9HAL - chains Q and A of the 9 polymer chains in the assembly; structure by electron microscopy, 4.49 A resolution (low resolution: residue-level contacts below are approximate; hydrogen-bond / salt-bridge calls are withheld).

# Chain Q
Protein: Large ribosomal subunit protein bL20
Organism: Escherichia coli
UniProtKB: P0A7L3 (RL20_ECOLI); residues 1-117 here correspond to UniProt positions 2-118 (UniProt number = residue number + 1)
Chain sequence (117 residues; numbered 1 to 117; the number before each row is that of its first residue):
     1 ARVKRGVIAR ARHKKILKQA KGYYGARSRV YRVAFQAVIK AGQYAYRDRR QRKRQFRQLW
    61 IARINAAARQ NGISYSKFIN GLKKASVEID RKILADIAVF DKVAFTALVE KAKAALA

# Chain A
Molecule: 23S ribosomal RNA
Organism: Escherichia coli
Sequence (2904 nucleotides; row label = number of the first residue in the row):
     1 GGUUAAGCGA CUAAGCGUAC ACGGUGGAUG CCCUGGCAGU CAGAGGCGAU GAAGGACGUG
    61 CUAAUCUGCG AUAAGCGUCG GUAAGGUGAU AUGAACCGUU AUAACCGGCG AUUUCCGAAU
   121 GGGGAAACCC AGUGUGUUUC GACACACUAU CAUUAACUGA AUCCAUAGGU UAAUGAGGCG
   181 AACCGGGGGA ACUGAAACAU CUAAGUACCC CGAGGAAAAG AAAUCAACCG AGAUUCCCCC
   241 AGUAGCGGCG AGCGAACGGG GAGCAGCCCA GAGCCUGAAU CAGUGUGUGU GUUAGUGGAA
   301 GCGUCUGGAA AGGCGCGCGA UACAGGGUGA CAGCCCCGUA CACAAAAAUG CACAUGCUGU
   361 GAGCUCGAUG AGUAGGGCGG GACACGUGGU AUCCUGUCUG AAUAUGGGGG GACCAUCCUC
   421 CAAGGCUAAA UACUCCUGAC UGACCGAUAG UGAACCAGUA CCGUGAGGGA AAGGCGAAAA
   481 GAACCCCGGC GAGGGGAGUG AAAAAGAACC UGAAACCGUG UACGUACAAG CAGUGGGAGC
   541 ACGCUUAGGC GUGUGACUGC GUACCUUUUG UAUAAUGGGU CAGCGACUUA UAUUCUGUAG
   601 CAAGGUUAAC CGAAUAGGGG AGCCGAAGGG AAACCGAGUC UUAACUGGGC GUUAAGUUGC
   661 AGGGUAUAGA CCCGAAACCC GGUGAUCUAG CCAUGGGCAG GUUGAAGGUU GGGUAACACU
   721 AACUGGAGGA CCGAACCGAC UAAUGUUGAA AAAUUAGCGG AUGACUUGUG GCUGGGGGUG
   781 AAAGGCCAAU CAAACCGGGA GAUAGCUGGU UCUCCCCGAA AGCUAUAUAA GUAGCGCCUC
   841 GUGAAUUCAU CUCCGGGGGU AGAGCACUGU UUCGGCAAGG GGGUCAUCCC GACUUACCAA
   901 CCCGAUGCAA ACUGCGAAUA CCGGAGAAUG UUAUCACGGG AGACACACGG CGGGUGCUAA
   961 CGUCCGUCGU GAAGAGGGAA ACAACCCAGA CCGCCAGCUA AGGUCCCAAA GUCAUGGUUA
  1021 AGUGGGAAAC GAUGUGGGAA GGCCCAGACA GCCAGGAUGU UGGCUUAGAA GCAGCCAUCA
  1081 UUUAAAGAAA GCGUAAUAGC UCACUGGUCG AGUCGGCCUG CGCGGAAGAU GUAACGGGGC
  1141 UAAACCAUGC ACCGAAGCUG CGGCAGCGAC GCUUAUGCGU UGUUGGGUAG GGGAGCGUUC
  1201 UGUAAGCCUG CGAAGGUGUG CUGUGAGGCA UGCUGGAGGU AUCAGAAGUG CGAAUGCUGA
  1261 CAUAAGUAAC GAUAAAGCGG GUGAAAAGCC CGCUCGCCGG AAGACCAAGG GUUCCUGUCC
  1321 AACGUUAAUC GGGGCAGGGU GAGUCGACCC CUAAGGCGAG GCCGAAAGGC GUAGUCGAUG
  1381 GGAAACAGGU UAAUAUUCCU GUACUUGGUG UUACUGCGAA GGGGGGACGG AGAAGGCUAU
  1441 GUUGGCCGGG CGACGGUUGU CCCGGUUUAA GCGUGUAGGC UGGUUUUCCA GGCAAAUCCG
  1501 GAAAAUCAAG GCUGAGGCGU GAUGACGAGG CACUACGGUG CUGAAGCAAC AAAUGCCCUG
  1561 CUUCCAGGAA AAGCCUCUAA GCAUCAGGUA ACAUCAAAUC GUACCCCAAA CCGACACAGG
  1621 UGGUCAGGUA GAGAAUACCA AGGCGCUUGA GAGAACUCGG GUGAAGGAAC UAGGCAAAAU
  1681 GGUGCCGUAA CUUCGGGAGA AGGCACGCUG AUAUGUAGGU GAGGUCCCUC GCGGAUGGAG
  1741 CUGAAAUCAG UCGAAGAUAC CAGCUGGCUG CAACUGUUUA UUAAAAACAC AGCACUGUGC
  1801 AAACACGAAA GUGGACGUAU ACGGUGUGAC GCCUGCCCGG UGCCGGAAGG UUAAUUGAUG
  1861 GGGUUAGCGC AAGCGAAGCU CUUGAUCGAA GCCCCGGUAA ACGGCGGCCG UAACUAUAAC
  1921 GGUCCUAAGG UAGCGAAAUU CCUUGUCGGG UAAGUUCCGA CCUGCACGAA UGGCGUAAUG
  1981 AUGGCCAGGC UGUCUCCACC CGAGACUCAG UGAAAUUGAA CUCGCUGUGA AGAUGCAGUG
  2041 UACCCGCGGC AAGACGGAAA GACCCCGUGA ACCUUUACUA UAGCUUGACA CUGAACAUUG
  2101 AGCCUUGAUG UGUAGGAUAG GUGGGAGGCU UUGAAGUGUG GACGCCAGUC UGCAUGGAGC
  2161 CGACCUUGAA AUACCACCCU UUAAUGUUUG AUGUUCUAAC GUUGACCCGU AAUCCGGGUU
  2221 GCGGACAGUG UCUGGUGGGU AGUUUGACUG GGGCGGUCUC CUCCUAAAGA GUAACGGAGG
  2281 AGCACGAAGG UUGGCUAAUC CUGGUCGGAC AUCAGGAGGU UAGUGCAAUG GCAUAAGCCA
  2341 GCUUGACUGC GAGCGUGACG GCGCGAGCAG GUGCGAAAGC AGGUCAUAGU GAUCCGGUGG
  2401 UUCUGAAUGG AAGGGCCAUC GCUCAACGGA UAAAAGGUAC UCCGGGGAUA ACAGGCUGAU
  2461 ACCGCCCAAG AGUUCAUAUC GACGGCGGUG UUUGGCACCU CGAUGUCGGC UCAUCACAUC
  2521 CUGGGGCUGA AGUAGGUCCC AAGGGUAUGG CUGUUCGCCA UUUAAAGUGG UACGCGAGCU
  2581 GGGUUUAGAA CGUCGUGAGA CAGUUCGGUC CCUAUCUGCC GUGGGCGCUG GAGAACUGAG
  2641 GGGGGCUGCU CCUAGUACGA GAGGACCGGA GUGGACGCAU CACUGGUGUU CGGGUUGUCA
  2701 UGCCAAUGGC ACUGCCCGGU AGCUAAAUGC GGAAGAGAUA AGUGCUGAAA GCAUCUAAGC
  2761 ACGAAACUUG CCCCGAGAUG AGUUCUCCCU GACCCUUUAA GGGUCCUGAA GGAACGUUGA
  2821 AGACGACGAC GUUGAUAGGC CGGGUGUGUA AGCGCAGCGA UGCGUUGAGC UAACCGGUAC
  2881 UAAUGAACCG UGAGGCUUAA CCUU
Unresolved in the structure: 685-793, 864-912, 1032-1122, 1267-2012, 2054-2613, 2849-2867, 2904
Sequence notes: conflict A827 (U3587572 in 1897866982), A830 (G3587569 in 1897866982)

# Chain Q / chain A interface
Contacting residue pairs (130):
  Ala1(Q) with C444(A); C445(A); G1248(A)
  Arg2(Q) with C445(A); A449(A); G1248(A)
  Val3(Q) with U1199(A); U1249(A)
  Lys4(Q) with U29(A); G583(A); C584(A)
  Arg5(Q) with C584(A); G585(A); G1250(A); C1251(A)
  Gly6(Q) with G583(A)
  Val7(Q) with U29(A); G30(A)
  Ala9(Q) with C1251(A)
  Arg10(Q) with A28(A); A513(A); A582(A); G583(A)
  Arg12(Q) with C812(A); G1227(A); G1250(A); C1251(A)
  His13(Q) with A582(A); G1252(A)
  Lys14(Q) with G1216(A); U1217(A)
  Lys15(Q) with G1227(A)
  Lys18(Q) with U1219(A)
  Lys21(Q) with A19(A); C20(A)
  Gly22(Q) with U18(A); A19(A); G533(A)
  Tyr23(Q) with G533(A); U534(A)
  Tyr24(Q) with U18(A); A532(A); G533(A); A2020(A); C2021(A)
  Gly25(Q) with U18(A)
  Ala26(Q) with A2019(A)
  Arg27(Q) with A532(A); G533(A)
  Ser28(Q) with A19(A)
  Arg29(Q) with C516(A)
  Val30(Q) with U580(A)
  Tyr31(Q) with C581(A); G1252(A)
  Arg32(Q) with G578(A); U580(A); C581(A); G1252(A); A1253(A)
  Phe35(Q) with G1252(A)
  Gln36(Q) with C564(A); G1252(A); A1253(A)
  Lys40(Q) with C531(A); A532(A); A563(A)
  Ala41(Q) with G533(A); U534(A)
  Tyr44(Q) with A532(A); G533(A); U534(A); G561(A)
  Ala45(Q) with U534(A)
  Tyr46(Q) with C992(A); A1156(A)
  Arg47(Q) with G533(A); C560(A); G561(A)
  Asp48(Q) with U534(A); G535(A); G559(A)
  Arg49(Q) with G993(A); C994(A)
  Arg50(Q) with C992(A); G993(A); A1156(A)
  Gln51(Q) with G559(A); C560(A)
  Arg52(Q) with G535(A); C994(A); C995(A)
  Lys53(Q) with C994(A); C995(A)
  Arg54(Q) with A1155(A); A1156(A)
  Phe56(Q) with C995(A)
  Arg57(Q) with G997(A); G1154(A)
  Gln58(Q) with A1009(A); G1154(A)
  Trp60(Q) with C995(A); A996(A)
  Ile61(Q) with A1009(A); C1153(A); G1154(A)
  Ala62(Q) with A1009(A)
  Asn65(Q) with A1010(A); G1011(A)
  Arg69(Q) with G1011(A); U1012(A)
  Ser74(Q) with G1011(A); U1012(A)
  Tyr75(Q) with A1010(A); G1011(A); C1152(A); C1153(A)
  Ser76(Q) with A1010(A); G1011(A); A1151(A); C1152(A)
  Ile79(Q) with C1152(A)
  Asn80(Q) with A1151(A); C1152(A)
  Lys84(Q) with A1151(A)
  Asp90(Q) with A996(A)
  Arg91(Q) with G997(A); C998(A); C1153(A)
  Lys92(Q) with C995(A); A996(A)
Other interface residues (no listed pair), chain Q (61 interface residues in all): Ile8, Val33, Gln55
Other interface residues (no listed pair), chain A (68 interface residues in all): G17, G446, A447, A515, A990, G1218, A1226, G2018

# In short
61 residues of chain Q and 68 residues of chain A are in contact.
Here chain Q is Large ribosomal subunit protein bL20 and chain A is 23S ribosomal RNA, both from Escherichia
coli. Entry 9HAL (Pooled 50S subunit d126_(L29)-/(L22)- precursor states supplemented with Api137) was
determined by electron microscopy together with 9H3K, 9H3L and 9HAM from the same study.
